4XVM - chains A and P of the 3 polymer chains in the assembly; structure by X-ray diffraction, 3.20 A resolution.

[Chain A]
Name: DNA polymerase nu
From: Homo sapiens
Notes: EC 2.7.7.7; fragment: catalytic core
UniProtKB: Q7Z5Q5 (DPOLN_HUMAN); numbering as in UniProt (aligned over 194-859)
Chain sequence (666 residues; row label = number of the first residue in the row):
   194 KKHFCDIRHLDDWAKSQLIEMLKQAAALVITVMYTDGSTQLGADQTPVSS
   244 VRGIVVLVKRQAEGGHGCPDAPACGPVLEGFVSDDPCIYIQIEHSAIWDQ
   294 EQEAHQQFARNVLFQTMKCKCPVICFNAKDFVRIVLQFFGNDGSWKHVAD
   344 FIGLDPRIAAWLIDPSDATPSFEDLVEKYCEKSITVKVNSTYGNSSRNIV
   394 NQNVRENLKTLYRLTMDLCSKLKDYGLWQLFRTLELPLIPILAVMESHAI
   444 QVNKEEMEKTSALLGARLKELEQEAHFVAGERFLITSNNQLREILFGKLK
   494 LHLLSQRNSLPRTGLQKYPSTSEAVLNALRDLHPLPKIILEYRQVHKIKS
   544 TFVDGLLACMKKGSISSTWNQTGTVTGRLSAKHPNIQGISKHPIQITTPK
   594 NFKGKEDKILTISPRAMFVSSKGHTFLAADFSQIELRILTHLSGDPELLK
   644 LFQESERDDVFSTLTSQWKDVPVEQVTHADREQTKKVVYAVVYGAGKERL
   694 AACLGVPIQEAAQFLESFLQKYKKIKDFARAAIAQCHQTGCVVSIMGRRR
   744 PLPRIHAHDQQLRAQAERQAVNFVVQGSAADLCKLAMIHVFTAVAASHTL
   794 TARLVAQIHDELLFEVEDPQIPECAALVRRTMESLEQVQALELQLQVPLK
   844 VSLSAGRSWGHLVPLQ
Not modelled in the structure: 256-266, 497-509, 594-600, 645-650, 697-698
Swiss-Prot annotation at these positions:
  - mutagenesis: Asp623 (D623A: Abolishes catalytic activity), Glu675 (E675R: Reduces polymerase activity. No effect on accuracy), Lys679 (K679A: No effect on polymerase activity. Increases accuracy by ten-fold)
Reported in the primary citation:
  - mutagenesis - Y682F: decreased catalytic activity (citing earlier work)
  - mutagenesis - E675R: decreased catalytic activity
  - mutagenesis - K679A: unchanged catalytic activity
  - specificity-determining residues: Lys679

[Chain P]
Molecule: 13-nt DNA strand
Sequence (13 nucleotides; each row starts with the number of its first residue):
     1 GATTTGACGCTAG

[Chain A / chain P interface]
Residue-residue contacts (22):
  Lys540(A) with DG9(P), sugar contact
  Arg571(A) with DA12(P), hydrogen bond to the base
  Gln580(A) with DT11(P), sugar contact
  Gly581(A) with DC10(P), sugar contact; DT11(P), sugar contact
  Ile582(A) with DT11(P), sugar contact
  Ser583(A) with DC10(P), phosphate contact; DT11(P), phosphate contact
  Lys584(A) with DT11(P), hydrogen bond to the phosphate; DA12(P), phosphate contact
  Arg608(A) with DT11(P), phosphate contact; DA12(P), salt bridge to the phosphate
  Ile627(A) with DG13(P), phosphate contact
  Glu628(A) with DG13(P), hydrogen bond to the phosphate
  Lys679(A) with DA12(P), base contact; DG13(P), hydrogen bond to the base
  Tyr682(A) with DG13(P), stacking on the base
  Tyr686(A) with DG13(P), base contact
  Ile801(A) with DA12(P), sugar contact
  His802(A) with DA12(P), hydrogen bond to the sugar
  Asp803(A) with DA12(P), phosphate contact; DG13(P), phosphate contact
Interface residues without a listed pair, chain A (17 interface residues in all): His585

[In short]
The interface between chain A and chain P involves 17 residues on one side and 5 on the other; the contacts
include 5 hydrogen bonds, 1 salt bridge and 1 aromatic stacking contact. Polar pairs include
Arg571(A)-DA12(P), Lys679(A)-DG13(P) and His802(A)-DA12(P). From the paper: Y682F and E675R of chain A reduce
catalytic activity; the specificity determinant Lys679(A).
Here chain A is DNA polymerase nu (Homo sapiens) and chain P is a 13-nt DNA strand. Entry 4XVM (Binary complex
of human polymerase nu and DNA with the finger domain closed and thumb domain ...) was determined by X-ray
diffraction (same publication as 4XVI, 4XVK and 4XVL).
